Entry 1V3U (X-ray diffraction, 2.00 A resolution); this record covers chains A and B.

[Chain A (and B)]
Molecule: leukotriene b4 12-hydroxydehydrogenase/prostaglandin 15-keto reductase
From: Cavia porcellus
Notes: EC 1.3.1.48; chain B of this document is another copy of the same molecule, construct and numbering; everything in this record applies to it too
UniProtKB: Q9EQZ5 (Q9EQZ5_CAVPO); residues 1-329 here = UniProt positions 1-329
Chain sequence (333 residues; row label = number of the first residue in the row; note: 1 number in that range is skipped by the numbering (no residue carries it; nothing is unmodelled there); numbers below 1 keep their minus sign (Ser-4 is residue -4)):
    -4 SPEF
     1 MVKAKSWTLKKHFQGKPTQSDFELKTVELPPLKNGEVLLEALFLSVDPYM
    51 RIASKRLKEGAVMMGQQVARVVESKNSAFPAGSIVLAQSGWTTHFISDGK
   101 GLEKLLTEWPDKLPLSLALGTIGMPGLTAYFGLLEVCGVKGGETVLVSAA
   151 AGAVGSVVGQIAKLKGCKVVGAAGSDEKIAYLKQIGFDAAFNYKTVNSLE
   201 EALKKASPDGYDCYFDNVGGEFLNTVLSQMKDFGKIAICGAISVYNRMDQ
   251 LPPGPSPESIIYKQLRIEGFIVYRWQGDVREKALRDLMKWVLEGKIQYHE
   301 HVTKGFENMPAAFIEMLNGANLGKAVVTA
Unresolved in the structure: -4 to -2, 12-16, 107-108, 244-250 (chain B: -4)
Differences from the reference sequence: cloning artifact (-4 to -1)
Cystine bridges: Cys137-Cys213
Curated features (UniProtKB/Swiss-Prot):
  - binding site (NADP(+)): Gly152 to Gly155, Lys178, Tyr193, Asn217, Cys239 to Tyr245, Phe270 to Val272, Asn321
  - modified residue: Thr18 (Phosphothreonine), Ser20 (Phosphoserine), Lys178 (N6-(2-hydroxyisobutyryl)lysine)

[Interface between chain A and chain B]
Contacting residue pairs (50; chain A residue first):
  Ile52(A) with Glu258(B)
  Phe233(A) with Arg274(B)
  Ile238(A) with Ile261(B), hydrophobic
  Cys239(A) with Ile261(B)
  Gly240(A) with Ile261(B)
  Ala241(A) with Pro257(B), hydrophobic
  Pro252(A) with Pro253(B); Gly254(B), hydrogen bond (backbone-backbone)
  Pro253(A) with Gly254(B)
  Gly254(A) with Leu251(B); Pro252(B), hydrogen bond (backbone-backbone); Pro253(B); Gly254(B)
  Pro255(A) with Leu251(B); Gly254(B); Pro255(B)
  Pro257(A) with Ala241(B), hydrophobic; Val244(B), hydrophobic; Met248(B)
  Glu258(A) with Ile52(B); Met248(B)
  Ile260(A) with Gly269(B)
  Ile261(A) with Ile238(B), hydrophobic; Gly240(B); Phe270(B); Ile271(B), hydrophobic
  Gln264(A) with Gly269(B); Phe270(B); Ile271(B), hydrogen bond (side chain-backbone); Arg274(B), hydrogen bond
  Leu265(A) with Ile267(B); Glu268(B); Gly269(B), hydrogen bond (backbone-backbone)
  Arg266(A) with Ile267(B); Glu268(B)
  Ile267(A) with Leu265(B); Arg266(B); Ile267(B), hydrogen bond (backbone-backbone)
  Glu268(A) with Leu265(B); Arg266(B)
  Gly269(A) with Ile260(B); Gln264(B); Leu265(B), hydrogen bond (backbone-backbone)
  Phe270(A) with Ile261(B); Gln264(B)
  Ile271(A) with Ile261(B); Tyr262(B), hydrophobic; Gln264(B), hydrogen bond (backbone-side chain)
  Arg274(A) with Phe233(B); Gln264(B), hydrogen bond
Other interface residues (no listed pair), chain A (26 interface residues in all): Leu251, Ser256, Tyr262
Other interface residues (no listed pair), chain B (30 interface residues in all): Tyr49, Lys55, Cys239, Tyr245

[Overview]
26 residues of chain A and 30 residues of chain B are in contact, with 9 hydrogen bonds. Polar pairs include
Gln264(A)-Ile271(B), Gln264(A)-Arg274(B) and Pro252(A)-Gly254(B). Curated annotation (UniProt) lists 18
NADP+-binding residues on chain A.
Both chains are leukotriene b4 12-hydroxydehydrogenase/prostaglandin 15-keto reductase (Cavia porcellus).
Entry 1V3U (Crystal structure of leukotriene B4 12-hydroxydehydrogenase/15-oxo-prostaglandin 13-reductase in
apo form) was determined by X-ray diffraction together with 1V3T and 1V3V from the same study.
